PDB entry 6MMB | electron microscopy, 12.70 A resolution (very low resolution: no residue pairs are listed; an interface is given only as per-side residue counts) | chains C and D of the 4 polymer chains in the assembly

Chain C:
Name: Glutamate receptor ionotropic, NMDA 1
Organism: Rattus norvegicus
UniProt: P35439 (NMDZ1_RAT), isoform P35439-5; residue numbers follow UniProt; this construct covers 1-838
Sequence (838 residues; row label = number of the first residue in the row):
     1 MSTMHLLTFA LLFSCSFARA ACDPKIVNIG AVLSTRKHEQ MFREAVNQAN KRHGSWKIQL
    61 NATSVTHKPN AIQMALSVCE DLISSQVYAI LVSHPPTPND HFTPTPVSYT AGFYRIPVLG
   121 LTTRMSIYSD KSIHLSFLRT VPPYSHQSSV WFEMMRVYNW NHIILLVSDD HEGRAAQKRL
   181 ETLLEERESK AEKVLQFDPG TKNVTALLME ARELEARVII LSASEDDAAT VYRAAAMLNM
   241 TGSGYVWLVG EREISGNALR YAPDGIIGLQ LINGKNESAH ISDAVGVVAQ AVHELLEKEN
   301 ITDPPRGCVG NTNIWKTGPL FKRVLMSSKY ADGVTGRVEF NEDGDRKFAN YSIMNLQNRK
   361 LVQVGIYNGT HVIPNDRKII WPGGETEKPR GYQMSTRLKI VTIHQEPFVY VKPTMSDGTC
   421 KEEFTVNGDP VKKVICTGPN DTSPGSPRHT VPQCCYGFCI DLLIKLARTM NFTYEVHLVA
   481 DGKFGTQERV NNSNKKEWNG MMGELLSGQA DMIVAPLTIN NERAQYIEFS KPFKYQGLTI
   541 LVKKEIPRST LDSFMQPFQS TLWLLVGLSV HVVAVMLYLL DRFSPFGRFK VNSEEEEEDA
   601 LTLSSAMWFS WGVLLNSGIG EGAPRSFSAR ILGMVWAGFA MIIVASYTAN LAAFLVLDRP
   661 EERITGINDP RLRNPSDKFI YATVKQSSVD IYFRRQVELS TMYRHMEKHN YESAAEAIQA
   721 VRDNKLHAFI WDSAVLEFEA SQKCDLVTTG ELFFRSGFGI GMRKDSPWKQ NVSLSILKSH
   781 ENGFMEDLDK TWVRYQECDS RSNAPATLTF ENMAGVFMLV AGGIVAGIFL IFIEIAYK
Disordered / not traced: 1-24, 546-551, 586-600, 655-660, 798-806
Disulfide bonds: C420-C454, C436-C455
Covalent attachments: N-acetylglucosamine (NAG) linked to N61, N203, N239, N276, N300, N350, N368, N440, N471, N491, N771
Ligand contacts: N-acetylglucosamine (NAG; 2-acetamido-2-deoxy-beta-D-glucopyranose): H780, E781, N782, G783, E786

Chain D:
Name: Glutamate receptor ionotropic, NMDA 2A
Organism: Rattus norvegicus
UniProt: Q00959 (NMDE1_RAT); residues 1-837 here = UniProt positions 1-837
Sequence (837 residues; row label = number of the first residue in the row):
     1 MGRLGYWTLL VLPALLVWRD PAQNAAAEKG PPALNIAVLL GHSHDVTERE LRNLWGPEQA
    61 TGLPLDVNVV ALLMNRTDPK SLITHVCDLM SGARIHGLVF GDDTDQEAVA QMLDFISSQT
   121 FIPILGIHGG ASMIMADKDP TSTFFQFGAS IQQQATVMLK IMQDYDWHVF SLVTTIFPGY
   181 RDFISFIKTT VDNSFVGWDM QNVITLDTSF EDAKTQVQLK KIHSSVILLY CSKDEAVLIL
   241 SEARSLGLTG YDFFWIVPSL VSGNTELIPK EFPSGLISVS YDDWDYSLEA RVRDGLGILT
   301 TAASSMLEKF SYIPEAKASC YGQAEKPETP LHTLHQFMVN VTWDGKDLSF TEEGYQVHPR
   361 LVVIVLNKDR EWEKVGKWEN QTLSLRHAVW PRYKSFSDCE PDDNHLSIVT LEEAPFVIVE
   421 DIDPLTETCV RNTVPCRKFV KINNSTNEGM NVKKCCKGFC IDILKKLSRT VKFTYDLYLV
   481 TNGKHGKKVN NVWNGMIGEV VYQRAVMAVG SLTINEERSE VVDFSVPFVE TGISVMVSRS
   541 NGTVSPSAFL EPFSASVWVM MFVMLLIVSA IAVFVFEYFS PVGYNRNLAK GKAPHGPSFT
   601 IGKAIWLLWG LVFNNSVPVQ NPKGTTSKIM VSVWAFFAVI FLASYTANLA AFMIQEEFVD
   661 QVTGLSDKKF QRPHDYSPPF RFGTVPNGST ERNIRNNYPY MHQYMTRFNQ RGVEDALVSL
   721 KTGKLDAFIY DAAVLNYKAG RDEGCKLVTI GSGYIFATTG YGIALQKGSP WKRQIDLALL
   781 QFVGDGEMEE LETLWLTGIC HNEKNEVMSS QLDIDNMAGV FYMLAAAMAL SLITFIW
Disordered / not traced: 1-33, 324-329, 393-402, 539-545, 580-597, 653-659, 801-810
Disulfide bonds: C87-C320, C429-C455, C745-C800
Covalent attachments: N-acetylglucosamine (NAG) linked to N75, N340, N380, N443, N444, N687
Sequence notes: conflict T758 (Ser in Q00959)

Interface between chain C and chain D:
At this resolution (13 A) residue pairs are not listed: 77 residues of chain C and 68 of chain D lie at the interface.

In short:
77 residues of chain C face 68 of chain D across their interface. Chain C binds N-acetylglucosamine.
Covalently linked N-acetylglucosamine: at N61(C), N203(C), N239(C), N276(C), N300(C) and N350(C) and 5 more.
N-acetylglucosamine is covalently linked to N75(D), N340(D), N380(D), N443(D), N444(D) and N687(D).
Here chain C is Glutamate receptor ionotropic, NMDA 1 and chain D is Glutamate receptor ionotropic, NMDA 2A,
both from Rattus norvegicus. Entry 6MMB (Diheteromeric NMDA receptor GluN1/GluN2A in the 'Super-Splayed'
conformation, in complex with glycine and glutamate, in the ...) was determined by electron microscopy (same
publication as 6MM9, 6MMA, 6MMG, 6MMH, 6MMI, 6MMJ and 12 further entries).
